Entry 6IHG (X-ray diffraction, 2.40 A resolution); this record covers chain A.

== Chain A ==
Molecule: Lon protease
Organism: Mycobacterium [tuberculosis] TKK-01-0051
Notes: EC 3.4.21.53; fragment: N-terminal domain
UniProt: A0A051TYQ1 (A0A051TYQ1_9MYCO); numbering as in UniProt (aligned over 1-192)
Sequence (195 residues; each row starts with the number of its first residue; numbers below 1 keep their minus sign (Gly-2 is residue -2)):
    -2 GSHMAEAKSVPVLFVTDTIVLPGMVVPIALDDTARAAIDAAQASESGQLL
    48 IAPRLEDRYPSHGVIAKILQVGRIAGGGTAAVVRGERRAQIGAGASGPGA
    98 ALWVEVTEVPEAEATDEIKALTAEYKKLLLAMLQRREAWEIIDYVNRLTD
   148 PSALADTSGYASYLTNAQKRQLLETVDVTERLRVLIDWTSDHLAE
Unresolved in the structure: -2 to 4, 191-192
Sequence notes: expression tag (-2 to 0)
What the authors report for this chain:
  - contacts within the chain: Leu52-Tyr56 (hydrophobic contact), Glu53-Arg55, Asp54-Arg55 (salt bridge)

== Summary ==
From the paper: contacts within the chain involving Leu52, Tyr56 and Glu53 among others.
Chain A is Lon protease (Mycobacterium [tuberculosis] TKK-01-0051); the structure, N terminal domain of
Mycobacterium avium complex Lon protease, was determined by X-ray diffraction (same publication as 6VBK).
